7WUQ - chains A and B of the 5 polymer chains in the assembly; structure by electron microscopy, 2.90 A resolution.

# Chain A
Name: Guanine nucleotide-binding protein G(s) subunit alpha isoforms short
Source organism: Homo sapiens
UniProt: P63092 (GNAS2_HUMAN); residues 1-394 here = UniProt positions 1-394
Sequence (394 residues; numbered 1 to 394; the number before each row is that of its first residue):
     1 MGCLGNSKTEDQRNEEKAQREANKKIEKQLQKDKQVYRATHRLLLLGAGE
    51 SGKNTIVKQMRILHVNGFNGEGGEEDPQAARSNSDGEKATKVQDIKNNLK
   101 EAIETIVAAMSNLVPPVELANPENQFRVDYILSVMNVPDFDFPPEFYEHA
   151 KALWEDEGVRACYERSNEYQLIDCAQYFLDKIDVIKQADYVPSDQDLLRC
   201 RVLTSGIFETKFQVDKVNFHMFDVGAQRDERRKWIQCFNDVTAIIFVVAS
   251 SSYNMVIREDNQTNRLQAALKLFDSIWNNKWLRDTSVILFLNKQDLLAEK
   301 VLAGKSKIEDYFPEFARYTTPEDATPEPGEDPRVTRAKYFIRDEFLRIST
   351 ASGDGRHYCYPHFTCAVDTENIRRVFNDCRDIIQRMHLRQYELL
Unresolved in the structure: 1-8, 48-204, 253-262, 305-306, 365-366
Sequence notes: engineered mutation Asn54 (Ser in P63092), Ala226 (Gly in P63092), Ala268 (Glu in P63092), Lys271 (Asn in P63092), Asp274 (Lys in P63092), Lys280 (Arg in P63092), Asp284 (Thr in P63092), Thr285 (Ile in P63092)

# Chain B
Name: Guanine nucleotide-binding protein G(I)/G(S)/G(T) subunit beta-1
Source organism: Homo sapiens
UniProt: P62873 (GBB1_HUMAN); residues 2-340 here = UniProt positions 2-340
Sequence (358 residues; row label = number of the first residue in the row; numbers below 1 keep their minus sign (Met-17 is residue -17)):
   -17 MHHHHHHLEVLFQGPGSSQSELDQLRQEAEQLKNQIRDARKACADATLSQ
    33 ITNNIDPVGRIQMRTRRTLRGHLAKIYAMHWGTDSRLLVSASQDGKLIIW
    83 DSYTTNKVHAIPLRSSWVMTCAYAPSGNYVACGGLDNICSIYNLKTREGN
   133 VRVSRELAGHTGYLSCCRFLDDNQIVTSSGDTTCALWDIETGQQTTTFTG
   183 HTGDVMSLSLAPDTRLFVSGACDASAKLWDVREGMCRQTFTGHESDINAI
   233 CFFPNGNAFATGSDDATCRLFDLRADQELMTYSHDNIICGITSVSFSKSG
   283 RLLLAGYDDFNCNVWDALKADRAGVLAGHDNRVSCLGVTDDGMAVATGSW
   333 DSFLKIWN
Unresolved in the structure: -17 to 6
Sequence notes: expression tag (-17 to 1)
Curated features (UniProtKB/Swiss-Prot):
  - modified residue: Ser2 (N-acetylserine), His266 (Phosphohistidine)
  - natural variant: Leu30 (L30F: In MRD42; uncertain significance), Arg52 (R52G: In MRD42), Gly64 (G64V: In MRD42), Asp76 (D76E: In MRD42; D76G: In MRD42), Gly77 (G77S: In MRD42), Lys78 (K78R: In MRD42), Ile80 (I80N: In MRD42; I80T: In MRD42), His91 (H91R: In MRD42; uncertain significance), Ala92 (A92T: In MRD42), Pro94 (P94S: In MRD42), Leu95 (L95P: In MRD42), Arg96 (R96L: In MRD42), 5 further natural variant entries in UniProt

# How chain A and chain B interact
Contacting residue pairs (73):
  Glu16(A) - Thr86(B)
  Gln19(A) - Arg68(B)
  Gln19(A) - Asp83(B)  hydrogen bond
  Gln19(A) - Thr86(B)
  Gln19(A) - Asn88(B)
  Gln19(A) - Val90(B)
  Asn23(A) - Asn88(B)
  Asn23(A) - Lys89(B)  hydrogen bond (side chain-backbone)
  Ile26(A) - Lys89(B)
  Ile26(A) - Val90(B)  hydrophobic
  Ile26(A) - His91(B)
  Ile26(A) - Ala92(B)
  Glu27(A) - Lys89(B)  salt bridge
  Leu30(A) - Gly53(B)
  Leu30(A) - Ala92(B)  hydrophobic
  Asp33(A) - Lys78(B)  salt bridge
  Lys34(A) - Leu55(B)
  Tyr37(A) - Ala56(B)
  Tyr37(A) - Asp76(B)
  Arg42(A) - Trp99(B)
  Ser205(A) - Asp118(B)
  Gly206(A) - Leu117(B)
  Gly206(A) - Asp118(B)
  Gly206(A) - Asn119(B)
  Ile207(A) - Trp99(B)
  Ile207(A) - Leu117(B)  hydrogen bond (backbone-backbone)
  Ile207(A) - Asp118(B)
  Glu209(A) - Arg96(B)
  Phe222(A) - Ser98(B)
  Phe222(A) - Trp99(B)
  Ala226(A) - Asn119(B)
  Ala226(A) - Thr143(B)
  Gln227(A) - Leu117(B)
  Gln227(A) - Asn119(B)  hydrogen bond
  Gln227(A) - Gly144(B)
  Gln227(A) - Tyr145(B)
  Arg228(A) - Gly162(B)  hydrogen bond (side chain-backbone)
  Arg228(A) - Thr164(B)
  Arg228(A) - Thr184(B)
  Arg228(A) - Asp186(B)
  Glu230(A) - Gly185(B)
  Glu230(A) - Asp186(B)  hydrogen bond (side chain-backbone)
  Arg232(A) - Cys204(B)  hydrogen bond (side chain-backbone)
  Arg232(A) - Asp228(B)  salt bridge
  Lys233(A) - Tyr59(B)  hydrogen bond (backbone-side chain)
  Lys233(A) - Tyr145(B)
  Lys233(A) - Met188(B)
  Lys233(A) - Cys204(B)
  Lys233(A) - Asp228(B)  salt bridge
  Lys233(A) - Asn230(B)
  Lys233(A) - Asp246(B)  salt bridge
  Trp234(A) - Leu117(B)  hydrophobic
  Trp234(A) - Tyr145(B)
  Gln236(A) - Lys57(B)
  Gln236(A) - Tyr59(B)
  Gln236(A) - Arg314(B)
  Gln236(A) - Trp332(B)
  Cys237(A) - Lys57(B)  hydrogen bond (backbone-side chain)
  Cys237(A) - Gln75(B)  hydrogen bond
  Cys237(A) - Trp99(B)
  Cys237(A) - Met101(B)  hydrogen bond
  Cys237(A) - Leu117(B)  hydrophobic
  Phe238(A) - Trp99(B)
  Phe238(A) - Leu117(B)  hydrophobic
  Asn239(A) - Lys57(B)
  Asn239(A) - Trp332(B)
  Asp240(A) - Lys57(B)
  Lys280(A) - Cys271(B)
  Lys280(A) - Asp290(B)
  Trp281(A) - Asp290(B)
  Trp281(A) - Phe292(B)  hydrophobic
  Trp281(A) - Arg314(B)
  Trp281(A) - Trp332(B)  hydrophobic
Interface residues without a listed pair, chain A (33 interface residues in all): Ala22, Arg38, Val224, Val241
Interface residues without a listed pair, chain B (46 interface residues in all): Ile80, Thr87, Ser97, Asp163, Asn313

# In short
33 residues of chain A and 46 residues of chain B are in contact, with 11 hydrogen bonds and 5 salt bridges.
Polar contacts include Glu27(A)-Lys89(B), Asp33(A)-Lys78(B) and Arg232(A)-Asp228(B).
Chain A is Guanine nucleotide-binding protein G(s) subunit alpha isoforms short and chain B is Guanine
nucleotide-binding protein G(I)/G(S)/G(T) subunit beta-1, both from Homo sapiens; the structure, Tethered
peptide activation mechanism of adhesion GPCRs ADGRG2 and ADGRG4, was determined by electron microscopy
together with 7WUI and 7WUJ from the same study.
